Entry 2IZN (X-ray diffraction, 2.56 A resolution); this record covers chains A and R of the 5 polymer chains in the assembly.

[Chain A]
Molecule: MS2 coat protein
Source organism: Enterobacterio phage MS2
UniProt: P03612 (COAT_BPMS2); numbering as in UniProt (aligned over 1-129)
Amino-acid sequence (129 residues; row label = number of the first residue in the row):
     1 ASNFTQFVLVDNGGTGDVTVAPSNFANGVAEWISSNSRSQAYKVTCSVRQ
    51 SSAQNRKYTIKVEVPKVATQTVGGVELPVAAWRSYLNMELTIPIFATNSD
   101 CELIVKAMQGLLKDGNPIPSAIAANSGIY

[Chain R]
Molecule: 19-nt RNA strand
Sequence (19 nucleotides; each row starts with the number of its first residue):
     1 ACAUCGCGAUUACGGAUGU
Not modelled in the structure: 1-2, 18-19

[Chain A / chain R interface]
Pairs across the interface (12):
  Val29(A) - A12(R)  base contact
  Lys43(A) - A12(R)  salt bridge to the phosphate
  Thr45(A) - A12(R)  hydrogen bond to the base
  Cys46(A) - A12(R)  base contact
  Ser47(A) - A12(R)  hydrogen bond to the base
  Thr59(A) - A12(R)  hydrogen bond to the base
  Lys61(A) - A12(R)  base contact
  Glu63(A) - U11(R)  hydrogen bond to the sugar
  Tyr85(A) - U10(R)  sugar contact
  Tyr85(A) - U11(R)  stacking on the base
  Asn87(A) - A9(R)  base contact
  Asn87(A) - U11(R)  hydrogen bond to the base
Interface residues without a listed pair, chain A (12 interface residues in all): Ser51, Ile60
Interface residues without a listed pair, chain R (5 interface residues in all): A3

[In short]
12 residues of chain A face 5 of chain R across their interface; the contacts include 5 hydrogen bonds, 1 salt
bridge and 1 aromatic stacking contact. Polar contacts include Thr45(A)-A12(R), Ser47(A)-A12(R) and
Thr59(A)-A12(R).
Here chain A is MS2 coat protein (Enterobacterio phage MS2) and chain R is a 19-nt RNA strand. Entry 2IZN
(MS2-RNA hairpin (G-10) complex) was determined by X-ray diffraction (same publication as 2IZM and 2IZ8).
